Entry 8SPO (electron microscopy, 2.98 A resolution); this record covers chains E and I of the 16 polymer chains in the assembly.

Chain E (and I):
Molecule: TIR domain-containing protein
From: Maribacter polysiphoniae
Notes: chain I of this document is another copy of the same molecule, construct and numbering; everything in this record applies to it too
UniProt: A0A316E683 (A0A316E683_9FLAO); residue numbers follow UniProt; this construct covers 2-452
Chain sequence (451 residues; numbered 2 to 452; the number before each row is that of its first residue):
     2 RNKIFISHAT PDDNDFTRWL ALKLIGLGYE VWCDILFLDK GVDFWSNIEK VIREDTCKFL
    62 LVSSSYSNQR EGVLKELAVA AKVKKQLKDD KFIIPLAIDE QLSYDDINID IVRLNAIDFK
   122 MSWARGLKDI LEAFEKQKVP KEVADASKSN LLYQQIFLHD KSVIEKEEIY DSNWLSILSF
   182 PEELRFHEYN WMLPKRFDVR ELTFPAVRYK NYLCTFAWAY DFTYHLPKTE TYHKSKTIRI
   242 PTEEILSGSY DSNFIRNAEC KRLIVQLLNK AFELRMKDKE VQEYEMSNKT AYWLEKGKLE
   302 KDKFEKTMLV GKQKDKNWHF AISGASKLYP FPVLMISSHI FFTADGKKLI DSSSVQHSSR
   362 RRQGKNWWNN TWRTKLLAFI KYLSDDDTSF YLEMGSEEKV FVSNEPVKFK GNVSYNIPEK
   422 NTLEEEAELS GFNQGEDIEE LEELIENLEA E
Unresolved in the structure: 160-163, 187-199, 216-237, 421-452 (chain I: 157-168, 187-199, 218-240, 421-452)
Ligand contacts: NAD (nicotinamide-adenine-dinucleotide): F6, I7, H9, T11, W33, C34, D35, F45, W46, I49, R71, G73, E77
Reported in the primary citation:
  - catalytic residues: D35, E77
  - binding site for NAD: H9, F45, W46, R71, Y105, N116
  - mutagenesis - F45A/W46A, Y105A, N116W: decreased catalytic activity on NAD
  - mutagenesis - G42R/D44R, D106R/D111R/V113R, V113R: abolished catalytic activity

Chain E / chain I interface:
Residue-residue contacts (21):
  F45(E) with K83(I)
  W46(E) with I110(I); D111(I)
  S47(E) with D111(I)
  I49(E) with I110(I)
  E50(E) with I108(I); N109(I); I110(I), hydrogen bond (side chain-backbone); D111(I)
  K51(E) with I110(I)
  R54(E) with D106(I), hydrogen bond (side chain-backbone); I108(I), hydrogen bond (side chain-backbone); N109(I); V113(I)
  L75(E) with R114(I), hydrogen bond (backbone-side chain)
  K76(E) with R114(I)
  A79(E) with R114(I)
  V80(E) with I110(I), hydrophobic; V113(I), hydrophobic
  K83(E) with V113(I)
  Q87(E) with D106(I)

In short:
Chain E and chain I form an interface of 13 and 8 residues respectively; the contacts include 4 hydrogen
bonds. Polar contacts include E50(E)-I110(I), R54(E)-D106(I) and R54(E)-I108(I). From the paper: catalytic
residues D35(E) and E77(E); F45A/W46A, Y105A and N116W of chain E reduce catalytic activity on NAD; 6
substitutions were tested in all.
Both chains are TIR domain-containing protein (Maribacter polysiphoniae). Entry 8SPO (Tetramerized activation
of MapSPARTA bound with NAD+) was determined by electron microscopy (same publication as 8FEX, 8FFI, 8SP0,
8SP3 and 8SQU).
